6WB9 - chains 1 and 7 of the 8 polymer chains in the assembly; structure by electron microscopy, 3.00 A resolution.

Chain 1:
Protein: ER membrane protein complex subunit 1
Organism: Saccharomyces cerevisiae W303
UniProtKB: P25574 (EMC1_YEAST); residues 1-760 here = UniProt positions 1-760
Amino-acid sequence (760 residues; numbered 1 to 760; the number before each row is that of its first residue):
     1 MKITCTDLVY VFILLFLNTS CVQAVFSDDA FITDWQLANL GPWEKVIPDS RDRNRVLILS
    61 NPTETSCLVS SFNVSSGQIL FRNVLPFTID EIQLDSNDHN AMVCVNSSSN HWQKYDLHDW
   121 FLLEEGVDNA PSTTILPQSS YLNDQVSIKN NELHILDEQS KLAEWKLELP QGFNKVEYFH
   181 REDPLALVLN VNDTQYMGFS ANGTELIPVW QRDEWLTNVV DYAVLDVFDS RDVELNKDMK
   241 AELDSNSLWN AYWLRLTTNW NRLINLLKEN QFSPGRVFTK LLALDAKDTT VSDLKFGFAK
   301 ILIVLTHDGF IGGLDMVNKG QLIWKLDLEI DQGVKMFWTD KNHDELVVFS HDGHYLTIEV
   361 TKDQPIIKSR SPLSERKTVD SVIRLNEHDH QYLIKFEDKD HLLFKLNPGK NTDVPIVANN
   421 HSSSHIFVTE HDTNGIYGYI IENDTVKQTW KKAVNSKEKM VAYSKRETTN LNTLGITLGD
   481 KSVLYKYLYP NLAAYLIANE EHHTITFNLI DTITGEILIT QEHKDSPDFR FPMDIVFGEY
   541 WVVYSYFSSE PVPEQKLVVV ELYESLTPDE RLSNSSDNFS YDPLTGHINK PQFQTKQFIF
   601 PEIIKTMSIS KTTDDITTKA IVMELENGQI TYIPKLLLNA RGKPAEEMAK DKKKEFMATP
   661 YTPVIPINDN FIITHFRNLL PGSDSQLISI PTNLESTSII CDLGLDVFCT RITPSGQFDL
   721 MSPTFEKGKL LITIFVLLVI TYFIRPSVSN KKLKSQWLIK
Not modelled in the structure: 1-24, 137-170, 228-246, 272-288, 408-423, 760
Disulfide bonds: C701-C709
Glycans and other covalent adducts: N-acetylglucosamine (NAG) linked to N73, N106, N192
Curated features (UniProtKB/Swiss-Prot):
  - glycosylation (N-linked (GlcNAc...) asparagine): N73, N106, N192, N202, N420, N443, N574, N578
What the authors report for this chain:
  - post-translational modification sites: N73, N106, N192

Chain 7:
Protein: Protein SOP4
Organism: Saccharomyces cerevisiae W303
UniProtKB: P39543 (SOP4_YEAST); residue numbers follow UniProt; this construct covers 1-234
Amino-acid sequence (234 residues; each row starts with the number of its first residue):
     1 MFSQIVLLLS AFIYVASATA RRGTIKGRLD LAASNITGFV STRTSFKLYQ IGNFSTEYPY
    61 TSTTMFQDDE GNFEFANLPL NDGVNETTYY VMYPASMDFN LKPNRILIEF KNLENGTLQL
   121 NAFKNFFGRE YFPSKDITYP EKLQSMKVHP YITVELLHKA PIRSYLQARN VSIFSTGIVG
   181 NILNSRWKLA GVITLIALVV FPIIVEKLDP ETARAIREEA KRKQREKYAA VASK
Not modelled in the structure: 1-20, 138-142, 152-157, 174-234
Glycans and other covalent adducts: N-acetylglucosamine (NAG) linked to N53, N85, N115
Curated features (UniProtKB/Swiss-Prot):
  - glycosylation (N-linked (GlcNAc...) asparagine): N35, N53, N85, N115, N170
What the authors report for this chain:
  - post-translational modification sites: N53, N85, N115

How chain 1 and chain 7 interact:
Contacting residue pairs (68; chain 1 residue first):
  V25(1) with V171(7), hydrogen bond (backbone-backbone); I173(7)
  F26(1) with R169(7); V171(7), hydrogen bond (backbone-backbone)
  S27(1) with V171(7), hydrogen bond (backbone-backbone); S172(7)
  D28(1) with I173(7)
  A30(1) with N170(7)
  N83(1) with T42(7); M65(7)
  D119(1) with S41(7)
  W120(1) with S41(7); T42(7); M65(7)
  F121(1) with S41(7); F66(7); Q67(7); D68(7); D69(7)
  L122(1) with F66(7), hydrogen bond (backbone-backbone); Q67(7)
  L123(1) with Q67(7)
  E500(1) with Y58(7), hydrogen bond
  D528(1) with Y49(7), hydrogen bond; Y58(7); P59(7)
  R530(1) with Y58(7); P59(7), hydrogen bond (side chain-backbone); T61(7), hydrogen bond
  F531(1) with K47(7); Y49(7), hydrophobic; T61(7)
  F547(1) with K47(7); Y49(7)
  S549(1) with Y49(7)
  P551(1) with E130(7)
  V552(1) with R129(7)
  P553(1) with Y49(7), hydrophobic; I51(7), hydrophobic; V91(7), hydrophobic; Y93(7), hydrogen bond (backbone-side chain); Y131(7)
  E554(1) with Y93(7); R105(7), salt bridge; F127(7); Y131(7), hydrogen bond
  I599(1) with F127(7), hydrophobic
  F600(1) with F127(7)
  P601(1) with R105(7), hydrogen bond (backbone-side chain); F127(7)
  I603(1) with K47(7)
  N627(1) with M97(7)
  Q629(1) with M97(7); R169(7)
  V664(1) with F127(7)
  I665(1) with F127(7)
  D669(1) with Q167(7), hydrogen bond; R169(7)
  N670(1) with V171(7)
  I672(1) with R169(7)
  H675(1) with R169(7); N170(7)
  F676(1) with R43(7); R169(7); N170(7)
  R677(1) with R43(7)
  N678(1) with R43(7), hydrogen bond
  T724(1) with I173(7)
Interface residues without a listed pair, chain 1 (45 interface residues in all): F81, R82, E125, G126, V127, F529, E602, S722
Interface residues without a listed pair, chain 7 (37 interface residues in all): F39, V40, T64, E74, N77, A95, N100, G128, A168

Overview:
Chain 1 and chain 7 form an interface of 45 and 37 residues respectively, with 13 hydrogen bonds and 1 salt
bridge. Polar pairs include E554(1)-R105(7), E500(1)-Y58(7) and D528(1)-Y49(7). N-acetylglucosamine is
covalently linked to N73(1), N106(1) and N192(1). From the paper: modification sites N73(1), N106(1) and
N53(7) among others.
Here chain 1 is ER membrane protein complex subunit 1 and chain 7 is Protein SOP4, both from Saccharomyces
cerevisiae W303. Entry 6WB9 (Structure of the S. cerevisiae ER membrane complex) was determined by electron
microscopy.
